PDB entry 7ALM | X-ray diffraction, 2.80 A resolution | chains A and B

# Chain A (and B)
Name: Ganglioside-induced differentiation-associated protein 1
Organism: Homo sapiens
Notes: engineered mutation(s): No mutations; chain B of this document is another copy of the same molecule, construct and numbering; everything in this record applies to it too
Reference sequence: Q8TB36 (GDAP1_HUMAN); residues 23-302 here = UniProt positions 23-302
Amino-acid sequence (280 residues; each row starts with the number of its first residue):
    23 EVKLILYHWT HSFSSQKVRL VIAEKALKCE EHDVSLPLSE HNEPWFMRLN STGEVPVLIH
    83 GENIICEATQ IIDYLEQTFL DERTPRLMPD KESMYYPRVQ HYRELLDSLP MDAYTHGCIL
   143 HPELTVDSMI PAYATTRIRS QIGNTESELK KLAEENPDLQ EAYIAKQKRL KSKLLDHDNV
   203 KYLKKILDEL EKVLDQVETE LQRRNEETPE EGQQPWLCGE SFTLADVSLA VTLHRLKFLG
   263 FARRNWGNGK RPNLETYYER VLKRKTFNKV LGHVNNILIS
Disordered / not traced: 73-76, 161-185 (chain B: 73-76, 163-200, 227-235, 269)
From the paper describing this entry:
  - conformationally variable residues (order/disorder transition): Ser-73 to Val-77, Gln-163 to Glu-183
  - self-association interface (contacts with another copy of this molecule); pairs are residue here / residue on that copy: Tyr-29/Tyr-29 (hydrogen bond), Cys-88/Cys-88 (disulfide)
  - mutagenesis - C88A (+57.4 +/- 0.01 degC): decreased stability
  - mutagenesis - Y29F, C88A: decreased binding to Ganglioside-induced differentiation-associated protein 1 (chain A)
  - mutagenesis - Y29E/C88A, Y29F/C88A: abolished binding to Ganglioside-induced differentiation-associated protein 1 (chain A)
  - disease-associated variants - G83R, R120Q, R120W, H123R, A156G, T157P, R161H, P274L, R282C (citing earlier work)

# Chain A / chain B interface
Inter-chain disulfides: Cys-88(A)/Cys-88(B)
Residue-residue contacts (28; chain A residue first):
  Tyr-29(A) / Tyr-29(B)  hydrogen bond
  Tyr-29(A) / Ile-81(B)  hydrophobic
  Tyr-29(A) / Ile-86(B)
  His-30(A) / Ile-86(B)
  Trp-31(A) / Glu-84(B)  hydrogen bond (side chain-backbone)
  Val-56(A) / Gly-83(B)
  Val-56(A) / Glu-84(B)
  Ser-57(A) / Glu-84(B)
  Leu-58(A) / Glu-84(B)  hydrogen bond (backbone-side chain)
  Arg-70(A) / Glu-84(B)  salt bridge
  Val-77(A) / Ile-86(B)
  Val-77(A) / Cys-88(B)  hydrophobic
  Val-79(A) / Val-79(B)  hydrophobic
  Val-79(A) / Ile-86(B)  hydrophobic
  Ile-81(A) / Tyr-29(B)  hydrophobic
  Ile-81(A) / Val-56(B)  hydrophobic
  Gly-83(A) / Val-56(B)
  Glu-84(A) / Trp-31(B)  hydrogen bond (backbone-side chain)
  Glu-84(A) / Val-56(B)
  Glu-84(A) / Ser-57(B)
  Glu-84(A) / Leu-58(B)  hydrogen bond (side chain-backbone)
  Glu-84(A) / Arg-70(B)  salt bridge
  Ile-86(A) / Tyr-29(B)
  Ile-86(A) / His-30(B)
  Ile-86(A) / Val-56(B)  hydrophobic
  Ile-86(A) / Val-77(B)
  Ile-86(A) / Val-79(B)  hydrophobic
  Cys-88(A) / Cys-88(B)  disulfide
Other interface residues (no listed pair), chain A (15 interface residues in all): Ile-27
Other interface residues (no listed pair), chain B (15 interface residues in all): Ile-27

# In short
Chain A and chain B each contribute 15 residues to their interface; the contacts include 1 disulfide bond, 5
hydrogen bonds and 2 salt bridges. Polar pairs include Arg-70(A)/Glu-84(B), Tyr-29(A)/Tyr-29(B) and
Trp-31(A)/Glu-84(B). From the paper: Y29F and C88A of chain A reduce binding to Ganglioside-induced
differentiation-associated protein 1 (chain A); conformational variability at Ser-73(A) and Gln-163(A); 4
substitutions were tested in all.
Both chains are Ganglioside-induced differentiation-associated protein 1 (Homo sapiens). Entry 7ALM (Crystal
structure of human GDAP1 at 2.8 Angstrom resolution) was determined by X-ray diffraction (same publication as
7AIA).
